9CZK - chains A and E of the 8 polymer chains in the assembly; structure by electron microscopy, 3.50 A resolution.

[Chain A]
Name: Isoform 5 of Calcium-activated potassium channel subunit alpha-1
From: Homo sapiens
Reference sequence: Q12791 (KCMA1_HUMAN), isoform Q12791-5; residues 1-1056 here correspond to UniProt positions 66-1121 (UniProt number = residue number + 65)
Sequence (1056 residues; each row starts with the number of its first residue):
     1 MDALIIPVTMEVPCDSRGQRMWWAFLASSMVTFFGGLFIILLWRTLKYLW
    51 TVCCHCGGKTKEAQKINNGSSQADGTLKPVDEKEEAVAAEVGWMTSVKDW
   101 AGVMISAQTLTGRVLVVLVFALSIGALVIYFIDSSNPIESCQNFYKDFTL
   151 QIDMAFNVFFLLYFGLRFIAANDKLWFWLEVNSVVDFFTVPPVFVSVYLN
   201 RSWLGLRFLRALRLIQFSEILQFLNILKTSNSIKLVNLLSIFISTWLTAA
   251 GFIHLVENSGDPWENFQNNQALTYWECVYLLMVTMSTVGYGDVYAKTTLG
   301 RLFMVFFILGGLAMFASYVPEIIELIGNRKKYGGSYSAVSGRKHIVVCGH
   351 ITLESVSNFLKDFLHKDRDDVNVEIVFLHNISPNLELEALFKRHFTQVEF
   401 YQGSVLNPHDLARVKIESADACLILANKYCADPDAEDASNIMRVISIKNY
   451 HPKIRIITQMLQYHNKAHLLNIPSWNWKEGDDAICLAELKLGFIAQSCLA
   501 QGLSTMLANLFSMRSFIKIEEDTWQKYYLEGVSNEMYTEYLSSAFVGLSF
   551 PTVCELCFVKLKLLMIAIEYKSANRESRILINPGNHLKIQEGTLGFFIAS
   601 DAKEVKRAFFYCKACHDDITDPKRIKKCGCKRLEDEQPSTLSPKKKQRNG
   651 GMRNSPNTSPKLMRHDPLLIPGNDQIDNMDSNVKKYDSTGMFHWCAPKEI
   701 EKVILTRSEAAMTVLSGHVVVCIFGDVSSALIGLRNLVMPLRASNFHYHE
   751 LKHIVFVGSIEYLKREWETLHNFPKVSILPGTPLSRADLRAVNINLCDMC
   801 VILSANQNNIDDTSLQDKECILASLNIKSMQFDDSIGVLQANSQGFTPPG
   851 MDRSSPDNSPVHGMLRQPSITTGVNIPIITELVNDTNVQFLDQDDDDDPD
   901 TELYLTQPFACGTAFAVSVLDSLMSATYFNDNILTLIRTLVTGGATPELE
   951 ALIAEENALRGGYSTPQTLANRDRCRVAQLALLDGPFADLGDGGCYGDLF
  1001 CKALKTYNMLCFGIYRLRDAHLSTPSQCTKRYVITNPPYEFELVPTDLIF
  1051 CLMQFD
Unresolved in the structure: 1-20, 55-92, 570-576, 616-682, 834-870
Swiss-Prot annotation at these positions:
  - region: Leu491 to Phe511 (Segment S7), Leu548 to Ile568 (Segment S8), Cys612 to His616 (Heme-binding motif)
  - motif: Thr287 to Tyr290 (Selectivity for potassium)
  - binding site (Mg(2+)): Glu374, Gln397, Glu399
  - lipidation (S-palmitoyl cysteine): Cys53, Cys54, Cys56
Metal / ion sites: K+ site 1: Thr287, Val288 (shared with 2 residues of chain B; 2 residues of chain C; 2 residues of chain D); K+ site 2: Val288, Gly289 (shared with 2 residues of chain B; 2 residues of chain C; 2 residues of chain D)

[Chain E]
Name: Large-conductance Ca2+-activated K+ channel beta2 subunit, Calcium-activated potassium channel subunit beta-4
From: Homo sapiens
Notes: fragment: N-terminal 45 residues of kcnmb2 ligated to kcnmb4 (devoid of N terminal first 15 residues)
Reference sequence: chimeric construct of B5BNX0, Q86W47: residues 2-44 from B5BNX0 (B5BNX0_HUMAN) positions 2-44 (same numbers); residues 45-240 from Q86W47 positions 15-210 (UniProt number = residue number - 30)
Sequence (239 residues; row label = number of the first residue in the row):
     2 FIWTSGRTSSSYRHDEKRNIYQKIRDHDLLDKRKTVTALKAGEDKSIRLG
    52 LFLIISGVVSLFIFGFCWLSPALQDLQATEANCTVLSVQQIGEVFECTFT
   102 CGADCRGTSQYPCVQVYVNNSESNSRALLHSDEHQLLTNPKCSYIPPCKR
   152 ENQKNLESVMNWQQYWKDEIGSQPFTCYFNQHQRPDDVLLHRTHDEIVLL
   202 HCFLWPLVTFVVGVLIVVLTICAKSLAVKAEAMKKRKFS
Unresolved in the structure: 2-23, 236-240
Swiss-Prot annotation at these positions:
  - glycosylation (N-linked (GlcNAc...) asparagine): Asn83, Asn120
Disulfides: Cys84-Cys178, Cys98-Cys149, Cys102-Cys106, Cys114-Cys143

[Chain A / chain E interface]
Pairs across the interface (29; chain A residue first):
  Leu37(A) with Ile217(E), hydrophobic
  Phe38(A) with Ile217(E), hydrophobic
  Leu41(A) with Ile217(E), hydrophobic; Leu220(E), hydrophobic; Thr221(E)
  Thr45(A) with Ala224(E)
  Tyr48(A) with Ala39(E); Leu227(E), hydrophobic; Ala228(E), hydrophobic
  Leu49(A) with Leu227(E)
  Thr51(A) with Ala231(E); Met234(E)
  Val52(A) with Ala231(E), hydrophobic
  Asp173(A) with Thr36(E); Ala39(E)
  Leu175(A) with Leu40(E), hydrophobic; Gly43(E); Ser47(E)
  Trp176(A) with Ala42(E); Gly43(E)
  Leu179(A) with Lys46(E), hydrogen bond (backbone-side chain); Ser47(E); Leu50(E), hydrophobic
  Pro262(A) with Trp69(E), hydrophobic
  Trp263(A) with Cys68(E), hydrophobic; Trp69(E); His195(E), hydrogen bond (backbone-side chain)
  Asn265(A) with Thr194(E), hydrogen bond (side chain-backbone); His195(E)
Other interface residues (no listed pair), chain A (23 interface residues in all): Met21, Phe33, Phe34, Leu42, Arg44, Cys54, Glu180, Leu302
Other interface residues (no listed pair), chain E (27 interface residues in all): Val37, Leu54, Ile64, Phe65, His202, Val213, Leu216
From the paper, about this interface:
  - interface residues, chain E: Lys24(E)

[Overview]
23 residues of chain A face 27 of chain E across their interface, with 3 hydrogen bonds. Polar pairs include
Leu179(A)-Lys46(E), Trp263(A)-His195(E) and Asn265(A)-Thr194(E). The K+ site 1 is built by Thr287(A) and
Val288(A). From UniProt: 3 Mg2+-binding residues on chain A. The paper reports the interface residue Lys24(E).
Chain A is Isoform 5 of Calcium-activated potassium channel subunit alpha-1 and chain E is Large-conductance
Ca2+-activated K+ channel beta2 subunit, Calcium-activated potassium channel subunit beta-4, both from Homo
sapiens; the structure, Ca2+ free hSlo1 + beta2N-beta4 channel in nanodisc, was determined by electron
microscopy, deposited together with 9CZH, 9CZJ, 9CZM, 9CZO, 9CZQ, 9D18 and 9D19.
